Entry 2PQ4 (solution NMR); this record covers chains A and B.

[Chain A]
Name: Protein napD
Source organism: Escherichia coli
UniProt: P0A9I5 (NAPD_ECOLI); residues 4-90 here correspond to UniProt positions 1-87 (UniProt number = residue number - 3)
Amino-acid sequence (90 residues; numbered 1 to 90; the number before each row is that of its first residue):
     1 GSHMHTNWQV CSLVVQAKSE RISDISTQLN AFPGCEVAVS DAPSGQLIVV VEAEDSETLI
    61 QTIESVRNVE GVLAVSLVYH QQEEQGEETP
Construct notes: expression tag (1-3)

[Chain B]
Name: Periplasmic nitrate reductase precursor
Source organism: Escherichia coli
Notes: EC 1.7.99.4; fragment: Signal peptide: Residues 1-35
UniProt: P33937 (NAPA_ECOLI); residues 1-35 here = UniProt positions 1-35
Amino-acid sequence (35 residues; row label = number of the first residue in the row):
     1 MKLSRRSFMK ANAVAAAAAA AGLSVPGVAR AVVGQ

[Chain A / chain B interface]
Contacting residue pairs - 24 pairs, chain A then chain B:
  N7(A) - R5(B)
  S12(A) - M9(B)
  S12(A) - A13(B)
  V14(A) - A17(B)
  V14(A) - A21(B)
  V14(A) - L23(B)
  V37(A) - R6(B)
  A38(A) - R6(B)
  A38(A) - M9(B)
  V39(A) - K10(B)
  V39(A) - V14(B)
  D41(A) - S24(B)
  Q46(A) - A21(B)
  Q46(A) - L23(B)
  I48(A) - A17(B)
  I48(A) - L23(B)
  V50(A) - M9(B)
  V78(A) - A16(B)
  Y79(A) - M9(B)
  Y79(A) - N12(B)
  Y79(A) - A13(B)
  Y79(A) - A16(B)
  Q81(A) - R5(B)
  Q81(A) - M9(B)
Interface residues without a listed pair, chain A (18 interface residues in all): V10, E36, P43, E52, P90
Interface residues without a listed pair, chain B (13 interface residues in all): L3

[Summary]
The interface between chain A and chain B involves 18 residues on one side and 13 on the other.
Chain A is Protein napD and chain B is Periplasmic nitrate reductase precursor, both from Escherichia coli;
the structure, NMR solution structure of NapD in complex with NapA1-35 signal peptide, was determined by
solution NMR.
